PDB entry 7QV9 | electron microscopy, 3.50 A resolution | chains d and e of the 14 polymer chains in the assembly

[Chain d (and e)]
Molecule: Transcription activator PspF
Source organism: Escherichia coli K-12
Notes: chain e of this document is another copy of the same molecule, construct and numbering; everything in this record applies to it too
Amino-acid sequence (295 residues; each row starts with the number of its first residue; numbers below 1 keep their minus sign (Met-19 is residue -19)):
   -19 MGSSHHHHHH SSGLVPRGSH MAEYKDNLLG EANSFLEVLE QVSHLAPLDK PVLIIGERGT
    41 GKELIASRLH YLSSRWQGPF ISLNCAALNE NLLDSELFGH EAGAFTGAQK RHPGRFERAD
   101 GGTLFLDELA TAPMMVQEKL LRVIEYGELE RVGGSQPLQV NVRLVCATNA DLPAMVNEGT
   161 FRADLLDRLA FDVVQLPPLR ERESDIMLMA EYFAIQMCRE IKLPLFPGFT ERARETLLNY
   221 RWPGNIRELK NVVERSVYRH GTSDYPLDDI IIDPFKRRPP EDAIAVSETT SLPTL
Not modelled in the structure: -19 to 2, 259-275 (chain e: -19 to 0, 260-275)

[Interface between chain d and chain e]
Contacting residue pairs (39; chain d residue first):
  Glu17(d) - Arg258(e)
  Gln21(d) - Tyr238(e)
  His24(d) - Tyr238(e)
  Leu25(d) - Tyr238(e)
  Leu28(d) - Ile201(e)  hydrophobic
  Lys30(d) - Glu234(e)  salt bridge
  Glu81(d) - Lys90(e)  salt bridge
  Ala82(d) - Gln89(e)  hydrogen bond (backbone-side chain)
  Ala82(d) - Lys90(e)
  Gly83(d) - Gly87(e)
  Gly83(d) - Gln89(e)  hydrogen bond (backbone-side chain)
  Ala84(d) - Gly87(e)
  Ala84(d) - Lys90(e)
  Phe85(d) - Leu72(e)  hydrophobic
  Phe85(d) - His80(e)
  Phe85(d) - Phe85(e)  hydrophobic
  Phe85(d) - Gly87(e)  hydrogen bond (backbone-backbone)
  Thr86(d) - Thr86(e)
  Ala88(d) - Gln89(e)
  Gln89(d) - Gln89(e)
  Glu118(d) - Asn64(e)  hydrogen bond
  Glu118(d) - Ala67(e)
  Leu121(d) - Arg227(e)
  Arg122(d) - Glu43(e)  salt bridge
  Glu125(d) - Arg227(e)  salt bridge
  Tyr126(d) - Glu43(e)
  Glu130(d) - Arg95(e)  salt bridge
  Gly133(d) - His92(e)
  Gly134(d) - His92(e)
  Ser135(d) - Arg98(e)  hydrogen bond (backbone-side chain)
  Pro153(d) - Phe255(e)
  Ala163(d) - Arg38(e)
  Asp164(d) - Arg227(e)  salt bridge
  Asp167(d) - Arg227(e)
  Arg168(d) - Arg227(e)
  Phe171(d) - Asn231(e)
  Phe171(d) - Arg235(e)  hydrogen bond (backbone-side chain)
  Val173(d) - Pro254(e)
  Val173(d) - Phe255(e)  hydrophobic
Other interface residues (no listed pair), chain d (35 interface residues in all): Leu33, Met115, Leu152, Ala170, Asp172
Other interface residues (no listed pair), chain e (32 interface residues in all): Leu44, Ala66, Leu68, Asn69, Ser75, Glu76, Met197, Glu200, Arg239

[In short]
The interface between chain d and chain e involves 35 residues on one side and 32 on the other; the contacts
include 6 hydrogen bonds and 6 salt bridges. Polar contacts include Lys30(d)-Glu234(e), Glu81(d)-Lys90(e) and
Arg122(d)-Glu43(e).
Both chains are Transcription activator PspF (Escherichia coli K-12). Entry 7QV9 (CryoEM structure of
bacterial transcription intermediate complex mediated by activator PspF) was determined by electron microscopy
together with 7QWP and 7QXI from the same study.
